Entry 8WA1 (electron microscopy, 2.80 A resolution); this record covers chains F and c of the 23 polymer chains in the assembly.

== Chain F ==
Protein: Protein PLASTID TRANSCRIPTIONALLY ACTIVE 10-like
Organism: Nicotiana tabacum
Reference sequence: A0A1S3YXM6 (A0A1S3YXM6_TOBAC); numbering as in UniProt (aligned over 1-682)
Sequence (682 residues; each row starts with the number of its first residue):
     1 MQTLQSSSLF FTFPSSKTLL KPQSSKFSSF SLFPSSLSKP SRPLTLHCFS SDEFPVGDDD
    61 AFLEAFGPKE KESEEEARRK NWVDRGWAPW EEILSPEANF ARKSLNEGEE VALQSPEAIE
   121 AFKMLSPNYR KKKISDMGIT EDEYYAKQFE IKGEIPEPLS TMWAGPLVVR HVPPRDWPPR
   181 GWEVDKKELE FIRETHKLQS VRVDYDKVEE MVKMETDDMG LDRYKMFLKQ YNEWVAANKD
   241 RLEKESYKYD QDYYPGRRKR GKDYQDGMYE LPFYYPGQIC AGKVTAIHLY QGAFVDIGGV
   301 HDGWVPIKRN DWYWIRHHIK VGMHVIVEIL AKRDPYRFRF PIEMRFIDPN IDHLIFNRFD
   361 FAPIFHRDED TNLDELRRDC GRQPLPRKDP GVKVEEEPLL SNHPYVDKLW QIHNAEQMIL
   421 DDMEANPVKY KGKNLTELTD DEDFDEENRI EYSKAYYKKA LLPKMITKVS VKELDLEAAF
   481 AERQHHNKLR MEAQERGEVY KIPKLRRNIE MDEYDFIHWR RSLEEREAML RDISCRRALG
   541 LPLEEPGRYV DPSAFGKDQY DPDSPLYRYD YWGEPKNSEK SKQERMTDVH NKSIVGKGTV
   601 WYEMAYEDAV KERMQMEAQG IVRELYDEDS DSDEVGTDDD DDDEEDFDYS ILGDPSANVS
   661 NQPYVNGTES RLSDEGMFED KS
Disordered / not traced: 1-71, 616-682

== Chain c ==
Protein: DNA-directed RNA polymerase subunit beta''
Organism: Nicotiana tabacum
Reference sequence: P38550 (RPOC2_TOBAC); residues 1-1388 here correspond to UniProt positions 5-1392 (UniProt number = residue number + 4)
Sequence (1388 residues; each row starts with the number of its first residue):
     1 MAERANLVFH NKAINGTAMK RLISRLIDHF GMAYTSHILD QVKTLGFQQA TATSISLGID
    61 DLLTIPSKGW LVQDAEQQSL ILEKHHHYGN VHAVEKLRQS IEIWYATSEY LRQEMNPNFR
   121 MTDPFNPVHI MSFSGARGNA SQVHQLVGMR GLMSDPQGQM IDLPIQSNLR EGLSLTEYII
   181 SCYGARKGVV DTAVRTSDAG YLTRRLVEVV QHIVVRRTDC GTARGISVSP RNGMMPERIF
   241 IQTLIGRVLA DDIYMGPRCI ATRNQDIGIG LVNRFITFRA QPISIRTPFT CRSTSWICRL
   301 CYGRSPTHGD LVELGEAVGI IAGQSIGEPG TQLTLRTFHT GGVFTGGTAE HVRAPSNGKI
   361 KFNEDLVHPT RTRHGHPAFL CSIDLYVTIE SEDILHNVNI PPKSLLLVQN DQYVESEQVI
   421 AEIRAGISTL NFKEKVRKHI YSDSDGEMHW STDVYHAPEF TYGNVHLLPK TSHLWILLGR
   481 PCRSSLVYLS IHKDQDQMNA HFLSGKRRYT SNLSVTNDQA RQKLFSSDFS GKKEDRIPDY
   541 SDLNRIICAG QYNLVYSPIL HENSDLLSKR RRNKFIIPLH SIQELENELM PCSGISIEIP
   601 VNGIFRRNSI LAYFDDPRYR RKSSGIIKYG TVETHSVIKK EDLLEYRGVK EFRPKYQMKV
   661 DRFFFIPEEV HILPGSSSIM VRNNSIVGVD TQITLNLRSR VGGLVRVERK KKRIELKIFS
   721 GDIHFPGETD KISRHTGVLI PPGTGKRNSK ESKKVKNWIY VQRITPSKKK FFVLVRPVVT
   781 YEITDGINLA TLFPPDPLQE RDNVQLRIVN YILYGNGKPI RGISDTSIQL VRTCLVLNWN
   841 QDKKSSSCEE ARASFVEIRT NGLIRHFLRI NLVKSPISYI GKRNDPSGSG LLSDNGSDCT
   901 NINPFSSIYS YSKAKIQQSI NQPQGTIHTL LNRNKECQSL IILSAANCSR MGPFKDVKYH
   961 SVIKKSIKKD PLIPIRNSLG PLGTSLPIEN FYSSYHLITH NQILVTNYLQ LDNLKQTFQV
  1021 IKFKYYLMDE NGKIFNPDPC RNIILNPFNL NWYFLHHNYC EETSKIISLG QFICENVCIA
  1081 KNGPPLKSGQ VILVQVDSIV IRSAKPYLAT PGATVHGHYG ETLYEGDTLV TFIYEKSRSG
  1141 DITQGLPKVE QVLEVRSVDS ISMNLEKRIE GWNKCITRIL GIPWGFLIGA ELTIAQSRIS
  1201 LVNKIQQVYR SQGVQIHNRH LEIIVRQITS KVLVSEDGMS NVFSPGELIG LLRAERMGRA
  1261 LEEAICYRVV LLGITRASLN TQSFISEASF QETARVLAKA ALRGRIDWLK GLKENVVLGG
  1321 VIPVGTGFKG LVHPSKQHNN IPLETKKKNL FEGEMRDILF HHKKLFDSCL SKNFHDIPEQ
  1381 SFIGFNDS
Disordered / not traced: 1-5, 333-348, 500-556, 581-594, 629-660, 956-977, 1137-1144, 1331-1388

== How chain F and chain c interact ==
Pairs across the interface (335):
  Glu72(F) - Ala457(c)
  Glu74(F) - Tyr455(c)
  Glu74(F) - His456(c)  hydrogen bond (side chain-backbone)
  Glu74(F) - Ala457(c)
  Ala77(F) - His456(c)
  Ala77(F) - Ala457(c)  hydrophobic
  Arg78(F) - His456(c)
  Asn81(F) - His456(c)  hydrogen bond
  Asp84(F) - Leu931(c)
  Asp84(F) - Asn932(c)  hydrogen bond (backbone-backbone)
  Arg85(F) - Asn932(c)
  Arg85(F) - His1118(c)
  Arg85(F) - Tyr1119(c)
  Gly86(F) - Tyr1119(c)  hydrogen bond (backbone-side chain)
  Trp87(F) - Trp450(c)  hydrogen bond (side chain-backbone)
  Trp87(F) - Ser451(c)  hydrogen bond (side chain-backbone)
  Trp87(F) - His456(c)
  Trp87(F) - Tyr1119(c)
  Ala88(F) - His449(c)
  Pro89(F) - Ser451(c)
  Trp90(F) - His449(c)
  Trp90(F) - Ser451(c)  hydrogen bond (backbone-side chain)
  Trp90(F) - Leu1069(c)
  Trp90(F) - Gly1070(c)
  Trp90(F) - Phe1072(c)  hydrophobic
  Trp90(F) - Gln1090(c)
  Glu91(F) - Gln1071(c)
  Glu91(F) - Phe1072(c)  hydrogen bond (backbone-backbone)
  Glu92(F) - Ser451(c)
  Glu92(F) - Trp475(c)  hydrogen bond
  Glu92(F) - Phe1072(c)
  Ile93(F) - Gln1071(c)
  Ile93(F) - Phe1072(c)  hydrogen bond (backbone-backbone)
  Ile93(F) - Ile1073(c)  hydrophobic
  Ile93(F) - Cys1074(c)  hydrogen bond (backbone-backbone)
  Ile93(F) - Val1077(c)
  Leu94(F) - Cys1074(c)  hydrophobic
  Ser95(F) - Asn90(c)
  Glu97(F) - Asn90(c)
  Ala98(F) - Asn90(c)
  Phe100(F) - Arg371(c)
  Ala101(F) - Asn90(c)
  Ala101(F) - Arg371(c)
  Ala101(F) - Leu1108(c)  hydrophobic
  Arg102(F) - Thr452(c)
  Arg102(F) - Asp453(c)  salt bridge
  Arg102(F) - Thr471(c)  hydrogen bond (side chain-backbone)
  Arg102(F) - Ser472(c)
  Arg102(F) - His473(c)
  Ser104(F) - Arg371(c)
  Leu105(F) - His92(c)
  Leu105(F) - Arg371(c)
  Leu105(F) - Thr471(c)
  Leu105(F) - Leu1108(c)  hydrophobic
  Leu105(F) - Thr1110(c)
  Asn106(F) - Lys470(c)
  Asn106(F) - Thr471(c)  hydrogen bond
  Glu109(F) - Glu95(c)
  Glu109(F) - Thr372(c)
  Glu109(F) - Arg373(c)
  Glu110(F) - Thr370(c)
  Glu110(F) - Arg371(c)  hydrogen bond (backbone-backbone)
  Glu110(F) - Thr372(c)
  Glu110(F) - Arg373(c)  salt bridge
  Glu110(F) - Arg424(c)  salt bridge
  Val111(F) - Thr370(c)  hydrogen bond (backbone-side chain)
  Ala112(F) - His368(c)
  Ala112(F) - Pro369(c)
  Ala112(F) - Leu380(c)  hydrophobic
  Leu113(F) - Pro369(c)  hydrogen bond (backbone-backbone)
  Leu113(F) - Thr370(c)
  Phe122(F) - Pro369(c)  hydrophobic
  Phe122(F) - Thr370(c)
  Phe122(F) - Pro377(c)  hydrophobic
  Phe122(F) - Ala378(c)
  Phe122(F) - Phe379(c)  hydrophobic
  Tyr145(F) - Cys1078(c)
  Tyr145(F) - Ile1079(c)
  Tyr145(F) - Ala1080(c)  hydrophobic
  Tyr145(F) - Lys1081(c)
  Gln148(F) - Val1077(c)
  Phe149(F) - Ile1066(c)
  Phe149(F) - Ile1067(c)  hydrophobic
  Phe149(F) - Ile1073(c)  hydrophobic
  Phe149(F) - Ile1079(c)  hydrophobic
  Ile151(F) - Ser1068(c)
  Ile151(F) - Gln1071(c)
  Pro158(F) - Gln1002(c)
  Leu159(F) - Gln1002(c)
  Ser160(F) - Gln1002(c)  hydrogen bond
  Met162(F) - Thr999(c)  hydrogen bond (backbone-side chain)
  Met162(F) - His1000(c)  hydrogen bond (backbone-backbone)
  Met162(F) - Asn1001(c)
  Trp163(F) - Ile998(c)
  Trp163(F) - Val1020(c)
  Trp163(F) - Ile1021(c)
  Trp163(F) - Phe1023(c)  hydrophobic
  Ala164(F) - Ser994(c)
  Ala164(F) - Tyr995(c)
  Ala164(F) - Leu997(c)
  Ala164(F) - Ile998(c)
  Ala164(F) - His1000(c)
  Gly165(F) - Ile1021(c)
  Pro166(F) - Ile1021(c)
  Pro166(F) - Tyr1026(c)  hydrophobic
  Leu167(F) - Phe1023(c)  hydrophobic
  Leu167(F) - Lys1024(c)
  Leu167(F) - Tyr1025(c)
  Leu167(F) - Tyr1026(c)  hydrogen bond (backbone-backbone)
  Val168(F) - Ser985(c)
  Val168(F) - Leu986(c)  hydrogen bond (backbone-backbone)
  Val168(F) - Tyr1026(c)
  Val169(F) - Thr984(c)
  Val169(F) - Leu986(c)
  Val169(F) - Tyr1025(c)
  Val169(F) - Tyr1026(c)  hydrogen bond (backbone-backbone)
  Val169(F) - Met1028(c)  hydrogen bond (backbone-backbone)
  Arg170(F) - Gly983(c)
  Arg170(F) - Thr984(c)  hydrogen bond (backbone-backbone)
  Arg170(F) - Leu986(c)
  Arg170(F) - Met1028(c)
  Arg170(F) - Asp1029(c)
  His171(F) - Pro981(c)
  His171(F) - Leu982(c)  hydrogen bond (side chain-backbone)
  His171(F) - Gly983(c)
  His171(F) - Tyr1025(c)
  His171(F) - Leu1045(c)
  Val172(F) - Thr984(c)
  Thr195(F) - Glu1030(c)
  Leu198(F) - Glu1030(c)
  Gln199(F) - Thr984(c)  hydrogen bond
  Gln199(F) - Pro987(c)
  Val201(F) - Pro987(c)
  Arg202(F) - Ile988(c)  hydrogen bond (side chain-backbone)
  Arg202(F) - Glu989(c)
  Val203(F) - Pro987(c)
  Val203(F) - Ile988(c)
  Val203(F) - Glu989(c)  hydrogen bond (backbone-backbone)
  Val203(F) - Met1028(c)  hydrophobic
  Asp204(F) - Glu989(c)
  Asp204(F) - Asn990(c)  hydrogen bond
  Tyr205(F) - Ser985(c)
  Tyr205(F) - Leu986(c)  hydrogen bond (side chain-backbone)
  Tyr205(F) - Pro987(c)
  Tyr205(F) - Ile988(c)  hydrophobic
  Tyr205(F) - Tyr995(c)  hydrophobic
  Asp206(F) - Asn990(c)
  Val208(F) - Tyr1026(c)  hydrophobic
  Val208(F) - Ile1034(c)
  Glu209(F) - Cys1040(c)  hydrogen bond
  Val212(F) - Tyr1026(c)  hydrophobic
  Val212(F) - Ile1034(c)  hydrophobic
  Val212(F) - Pro1039(c)
  Lys213(F) - Ile1034(c)  hydrogen bond (backbone-backbone)
  Lys213(F) - Phe1035(c)
  Lys213(F) - Asn1036(c)  hydrogen bond (backbone-backbone)
  Met214(F) - Asn1036(c)
  Met214(F) - Pro1037(c)
  Met214(F) - Pro1039(c)  hydrophobic
  Thr216(F) - Trp1052(c)
  Met219(F) - Phe1035(c)  hydrophobic
  Gly220(F) - Asp1029(c)
  Gly220(F) - Glu1030(c)  hydrogen bond (backbone-backbone)
  Leu221(F) - Glu1030(c)
  Leu221(F) - Leu1050(c)  hydrophobic
  Arg223(F) - Glu1030(c)  salt bridge
  Tyr224(F) - Pro1047(c)
  Lys225(F) - Leu1050(c)
  Leu228(F) - Pro1047(c)
  Leu228(F) - Phe1048(c)
  Tyr231(F) - Phe1048(c)  hydrophobic
  Asn232(F) - Phe1048(c)
  Tyr269(F) - Pro981(c)
  Tyr269(F) - Asn1046(c)  hydrogen bond
  Tyr269(F) - Phe1048(c)
  Phe273(F) - Pro981(c)  hydrophobic
  Phe273(F) - Pro1047(c)  hydrophobic
  Gly277(F) - Thr984(c)  hydrogen bond (backbone-side chain)
  Gln278(F) - Pro981(c)
  Gln278(F) - Gly983(c)
  Ile279(F) - Pro981(c)
  Ile279(F) - Leu982(c)  hydrogen bond (backbone-backbone)
  Ile279(F) - Gly983(c)  hydrogen bond (backbone-backbone)
  Cys280(F) - Gly980(c)
  Cys280(F) - Pro981(c)  hydrophobic
  Ala281(F) - Leu979(c)
  Ala281(F) - Gly980(c)  hydrogen bond (backbone-backbone)
  Gly282(F) - Leu979(c)
  Lys283(F) - Leu979(c)
  Thr285(F) - Gln1095(c)
  Thr285(F) - Val1096(c)
  Ala286(F) - Val1094(c)
  Ile287(F) - Leu1069(c)  hydrophobic
  Ile287(F) - Ile1092(c)
  Ile287(F) - Leu1093(c)
  Ile287(F) - Val1094(c)  hydrogen bond (backbone-backbone)
  His288(F) - Ile1092(c)
  His288(F) - Leu1093(c)
  Leu289(F) - Leu1069(c)  hydrophobic
  Leu289(F) - Gln1090(c)
  Leu289(F) - Ile1092(c)  hydrogen bond (backbone-backbone)
  Tyr290(F) - Gln495(c)
  Tyr290(F) - His928(c)
  Tyr290(F) - Ile1092(c)  hydrophobic
  Tyr290(F) - Arg1102(c)  hydrogen bond
  Gln291(F) - Gln495(c)
  Asp296(F) - Leu979(c)
  Ile297(F) - Leu979(c)
  Ile297(F) - Gly980(c)
  Lys308(F) - Asp494(c)  salt bridge
  Lys308(F) - Leu931(c)
  Arg309(F) - Asp494(c)  salt bridge
  Arg309(F) - His928(c)  hydrogen bond
  Arg309(F) - Thr929(c)  hydrogen bond (side chain-backbone)
  Arg309(F) - Leu931(c)
  Trp312(F) - Leu1069(c)  hydrophobic
  Arg316(F) - Ser1068(c)
  Arg316(F) - Leu1069(c)  hydrogen bond (side chain-backbone)
  Val321(F) - Val1094(c)
  Val321(F) - Val1096(c)  hydrophobic
  His324(F) - His1056(c)
  His324(F) - Tyr1059(c)
  Arg339(F) - Gln495(c)
  Arg339(F) - Gln497(c)
  Arg339(F) - Thr926(c)
  Ile347(F) - Ile998(c)  hydrophobic
  Ile347(F) - Thr999(c)
  Asn350(F) - Thr999(c)
  Asn350(F) - His1000(c)  hydrogen bond (side chain-backbone)
  Asn350(F) - Asn1001(c)  hydrogen bond
  Asp352(F) - Asn1001(c)  hydrogen bond
  His353(F) - Asn1001(c)  hydrogen bond
  His353(F) - Ile1003(c)
  Phe359(F) - Asp494(c)
  Phe359(F) - Gln495(c)
  Asp360(F) - Lys493(c)
  Phe361(F) - Lys493(c)
  Pro363(F) - Gln495(c)
  Pro363(F) - Asp496(c)
  Ile364(F) - Asp496(c)  hydrogen bond (backbone-side chain)
  Ile364(F) - Gln497(c)
  Phe365(F) - Gln497(c)
  His366(F) - Ile491(c)  hydrogen bond (side chain-backbone)
  His366(F) - His492(c)
  His366(F) - Asp496(c)  salt bridge
  His366(F) - Gln497(c)  hydrogen bond (backbone-backbone)
  His366(F) - Met498(c)
  His366(F) - Asn499(c)  hydrogen bond (backbone-backbone)
  Leu373(F) - Ile491(c)  hydrophobic
  Arg382(F) - Ser490(c)
  Arg382(F) - Ile491(c)  hydrogen bond (side chain-backbone)
  Arg382(F) - Lys493(c)
  Arg382(F) - Asp496(c)  salt bridge
  Gln383(F) - Ser490(c)  hydrogen bond (backbone-side chain)
  Pro384(F) - Ser490(c)  hydrogen bond (backbone-side chain)
  Leu385(F) - Val487(c)  hydrophobic
  Leu385(F) - Ile491(c)  hydrophobic
  Pro386(F) - Leu486(c)
  Pro386(F) - Val487(c)
  Pro386(F) - Ser490(c)
  Val392(F) - Ile880(c)  hydrophobic
  Glu397(F) - Arg883(c)  salt bridge
  Leu400(F) - Arg883(c)
  Asn402(F) - Arg571(c)
  Asn402(F) - Arg572(c)
  Asn402(F) - Glu800(c)
  Val406(F) - Arg571(c)
  Trp410(F) - Leu567(c)  hydrogen bond (side chain-backbone)
  Trp410(F) - Lys569(c)
  Trp410(F) - Phe867(c)  hydrophobic
  Gln411(F) - Ile858(c)
  Ala415(F) - Thr860(c)
  Met418(F) - Ile858(c)
  Met418(F) - Leu863(c)  hydrophobic
  Met418(F) - Ile864(c)
  Met418(F) - Arg865(c)
  Ile419(F) - Thr860(c)
  Ile419(F) - Asn861(c)
  Asp440(F) - Asn861(c)
  Lys459(F) - Ile599(c)
  Lys459(F) - Pro600(c)
  Lys459(F) - Val601(c)
  Ala460(F) - Ile599(c)  hydrophobic
  Ala460(F) - Pro600(c)
  Ala460(F) - Val601(c)
  Ala460(F) - Gly603(c)
  Leu461(F) - Val601(c)
  Leu461(F) - Asn602(c)
  Leu462(F) - Ala853(c)
  Leu462(F) - Ser854(c)
  Pro463(F) - Ser854(c)
  Pro463(F) - Phe855(c)
  Lys464(F) - Phe855(c)
  Met465(F) - Phe855(c)  hydrogen bond (backbone-backbone)
  Met465(F) - Val856(c)
  Met465(F) - Glu857(c)  hydrogen bond (backbone-backbone)
  Ile466(F) - Glu857(c)
  Thr467(F) - Glu857(c)  hydrogen bond (backbone-backbone)
  Thr467(F) - Ile858(c)
  Thr467(F) - Arg859(c)  hydrogen bond (backbone-backbone)
  Lys468(F) - Arg859(c)
  Val469(F) - Arg859(c)  hydrogen bond (backbone-backbone)
  Arg483(F) - Ile559(c)
  Arg490(F) - Leu560(c)  hydrogen bond (side chain-backbone)
  Lys501(F) - Asn563(c)  hydrogen bond
  Lys504(F) - Pro794(c)
  Lys504(F) - Pro795(c)  hydrogen bond (side chain-backbone)
  Asn508(F) - Leu566(c)
  Met511(F) - Lys569(c)
  Asp512(F) - Pro797(c)
  Asp515(F) - Arg571(c)
  Asp515(F) - Leu798(c)
  Ser522(F) - Arg883(c)  hydrogen bond
  Glu525(F) - Arg883(c)  salt bridge
  Arg526(F) - Arg883(c)
  His590(F) - Asn608(c)  hydrogen bond (side chain-backbone)
  His590(F) - Ser609(c)
  His590(F) - Ile610(c)
  Gly598(F) - Tyr811(c)
  Val600(F) - Val809(c)  hydrophobic
  Val600(F) - Asn810(c)
  Val600(F) - Tyr811(c)  hydrophobic
  Trp601(F) - Asn810(c)  hydrogen bond (backbone-backbone)
  Tyr602(F) - Ile808(c)
  Tyr602(F) - Val809(c)
  Tyr602(F) - Asn810(c)  hydrogen bond (backbone-backbone)
  Glu603(F) - Arg807(c)
  Glu603(F) - Ile808(c)
  Met604(F) - Arg807(c)
  Met604(F) - Ile808(c)  hydrogen bond (backbone-backbone)
  Ala605(F) - Leu806(c)
  Ala605(F) - Arg807(c)
  Tyr606(F) - Leu792(c)  hydrogen bond (side chain-backbone)
  Tyr606(F) - Phe793(c)  hydrogen bond (side chain-backbone)
  Tyr606(F) - Leu806(c)  hydrogen bond (backbone-backbone)
Interface residues without a listed pair, chain F (183 interface residues in all): Leu125, Ser126, Glu150, Met211, Glu215, Asp218, Tyr274, Gly298, Gly322, Asn357, Asp368, Arg377, Pro390, Ser401, His403, His413, Asn414, Gln417, Asp422, Tyr500, Ile502, Tyr549, Met586, Ile594, Thr599, Glu607
Interface residues without a listed pair, chain c (185 interface residues in all): Arg98, Leu405, Gln409, Leu477, Ser557, His561, Ser568, Ile576, Glu598, Arg606, Ile783, Thr791, Asp796, Ile812, Cys834, Gln918, Leu930, Leu943, Phe991, Leu1004, Leu1027, Leu1055, Glu1061, Glu1075, Val1091, Ala1109, Pro1111, Gly1120

== In short ==
The interface between chain F and chain c involves 183 residues on one side and 185 on the other; the contacts
include 73 hydrogen bonds and 10 salt bridges. Among the polar pairs are Arg102(F)-Asp453(c),
Glu110(F)-Arg373(c) and Glu110(F)-Arg424(c).
Here chain F is Protein PLASTID TRANSCRIPTIONALLY ACTIVE 10-like and chain c is DNA-directed RNA polymerase
subunit beta'', both from Nicotiana tabacum. Entry 8WA1 (The cryo-EM structure of the Nicotiana tabacum
PEP-PAP-TEC2) was determined by electron microscopy, deposited together with 8W9Z and 8WA0.
